Entry 6NBI (electron microscopy, 4.00 A resolution); this record covers chains R and B of the 6 polymer chains in the assembly.

[Chain R]
Molecule: Parathyroid hormone/parathyroid hormone-related peptide receptor
Organism: Homo sapiens
UniProtKB: Q03431 (PTH1R_HUMAN); residues 27-502 here = UniProt positions 27-502
Amino-acid sequence (478 residues; numbered 27 to 504; the number before each row is that of its first residue):
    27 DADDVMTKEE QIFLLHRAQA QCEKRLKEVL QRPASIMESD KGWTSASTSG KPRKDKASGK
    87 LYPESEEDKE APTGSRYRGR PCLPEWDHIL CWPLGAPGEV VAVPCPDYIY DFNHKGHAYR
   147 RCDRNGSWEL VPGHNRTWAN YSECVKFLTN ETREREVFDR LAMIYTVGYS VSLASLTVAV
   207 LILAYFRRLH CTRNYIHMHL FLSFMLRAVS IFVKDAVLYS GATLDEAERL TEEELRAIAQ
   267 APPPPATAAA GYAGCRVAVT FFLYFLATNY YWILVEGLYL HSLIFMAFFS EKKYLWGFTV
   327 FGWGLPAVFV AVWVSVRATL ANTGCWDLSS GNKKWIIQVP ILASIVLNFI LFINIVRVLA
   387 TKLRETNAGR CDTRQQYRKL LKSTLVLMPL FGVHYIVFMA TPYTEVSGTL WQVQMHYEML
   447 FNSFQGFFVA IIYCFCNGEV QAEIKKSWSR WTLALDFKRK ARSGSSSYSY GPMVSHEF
Not modelled in the structure: 27-31, 54-105, 157-162, 251-272, 396-398, 484-504
Sequence notes: engineered mutation Ala188 (Gly in Q03431); expression tag (503-504)
Cystine bridges: Cys48-Cys117, Cys108-Cys148, Cys131-Cys170, Cys281-Cys351
Reported in the primary citation:
  - disease-associated variants - H223R: increased signaling (citing earlier work)

[Chain B]
Molecule: Guanine nucleotide-binding protein G(I)/G(S)/G(T) subunit beta-1
Organism: Rattus norvegicus
UniProtKB: P54311 (GBB1_RAT); residue numbers follow UniProt; this construct covers 2-340
Amino-acid sequence (345 residues; each row starts with the number of its first residue; numbers below 1 keep their minus sign (Met-4 is residue -4)):
    -4 MGSLLQSELD QLRQEAEQLK NQIRDARKAC ADATLSQITN NIDPVGRIQM RTRRTLRGHL
    56 AKIYAMHWGT DSRLLVSASQ DGKLIIWDSY TTNKVHAIPL RSSWVMTCAY APSGNYVACG
   116 GLDNICSIYN LKTREGNVRV SRELAGHTGY LSCCRFLDDN QIVTSSGDTT CALWDIETGQ
   176 QTTTFTGHTG DVMSLSLAPD TRLFVSGACD ASAKLWDVRE GMCRQTFTGH ESDINAICFF
   236 PNGNAFATGS DDATCRLFDL RADQELMTYS HDNIICGITS VSFSKSGRLL LAGYDDFNCN
   296 VWDALKADRA GVLAGHDNRV SCLGVTDDGM AVATGSWDSF LKIWN
Not modelled in the structure: -4 to 2
Sequence notes: initiating methionine (-4); expression tag (-3 to 1)
UniProt features mapped onto this chain:
  - modified residue: Ser2 (N-acetylserine), His266 (Phosphohistidine)

[Chain R / chain B interface]
Residue-residue contacts (8; chain R residue first):
  Arg213(R) - Arg52(B)
  Glu469(R) - Asp312(B)
  Lys472(R) - Asp312(B)  salt bridge
  Arg476(R) - Ala309(B)  hydrogen bond (side chain-backbone)
  Arg476(R) - Gly310(B)
  Leu479(R) - Arg42(B)  hydrogen bond (backbone-side chain)
  Ala480(R) - Arg42(B)
  Asp482(R) - Arg42(B)  hydrogen bond (backbone-side chain)
Also at the interface, not in a pair above, chain R (8 interface residues in all): Arg214
Also at the interface, not in a pair above, chain B (8 interface residues in all): Phe292, His311, Lys337

[In short]
Chain R and chain B each contribute 8 residues to their interface, with 3 hydrogen bonds and 1 salt bridge.
Polar pairs include Lys472(R)-Asp312(B), Arg476(R)-Ala309(B) and Leu479(R)-Arg42(B). The paper reports that
H223R of chain R increases signaling.
Here chain R is Parathyroid hormone/parathyroid hormone-related peptide receptor (Homo sapiens) and chain B is
Guanine nucleotide-binding protein G(I)/G(S)/G(T) subunit beta-1 (Rattus norvegicus). Entry 6NBI (Cryo-EM
structure of parathyroid hormone receptor type 1 in complex with a long-acting parathyroid hormone analog ...)
was determined by electron microscopy, deposited together with 6NBF and 6NBH.
